Entry 8ETB (X-ray diffraction, 1.63 A resolution); this record covers chain A.

[Chain A]
Name: Zinc Sensor protein
From: Escherichia coli
Reference sequence: P0AEY0 (MALE_ECO57); residues 1-366 here correspond to UniProt positions 27-392 (UniProt number = residue number + 26)
Amino-acid sequence (366 residues; numbered 1 to 366; the number before each row is that of its first residue):
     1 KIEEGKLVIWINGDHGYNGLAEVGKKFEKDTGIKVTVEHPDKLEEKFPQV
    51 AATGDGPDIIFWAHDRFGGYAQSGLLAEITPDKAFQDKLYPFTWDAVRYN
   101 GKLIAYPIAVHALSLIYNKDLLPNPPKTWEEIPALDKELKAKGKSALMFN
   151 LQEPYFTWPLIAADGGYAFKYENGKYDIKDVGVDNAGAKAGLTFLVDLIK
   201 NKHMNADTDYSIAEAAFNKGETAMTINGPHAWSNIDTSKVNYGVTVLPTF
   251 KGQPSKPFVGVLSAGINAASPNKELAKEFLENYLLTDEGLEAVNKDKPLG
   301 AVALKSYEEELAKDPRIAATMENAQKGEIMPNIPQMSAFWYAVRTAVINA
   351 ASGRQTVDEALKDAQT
Construct notes: conflict His-15 (Lys41 in P0AEY0), His-111 (Glu137 in P0AEY0), His-230 (Trp256 in P0AEY0)
Ion coordination: Zn2+: His-111, His-230
What the authors report for this chain:
  - Zn2+ coordination: His-111, His-230
  - conformationally variable residues (domain motion, side-chain flip): His-111, His-230
  - Zn2+ coordination through a water molecule: His-15
  - binding site for acetate ion: His-15
  - mutagenesis - D14H (Kd of 9.35 +/- 1.21 uM): increased binding to Zn2+
  - contacts within the chain: His-15/His-111

[In short]
His-111 and His-230 coordinate Zn2+. From the paper: a binding site for acetate ion at His-15; D14H increases
binding to Zn2+.
Chain A is Zinc Sensor protein (Escherichia coli); the structure, the crystal structure of a rationally
designed zinc sensor based on maltose binding protein - Zn ..., was determined by X-ray diffraction together
with 8F23 from the same study.
